5T6Z - chains A and B of the 4 polymer chains in the assembly; structure by X-ray diffraction, 2.00 A resolution.

== Chain A ==
Protein: HLA class I histocompatibility antigen, B-57 alpha chain
From: Homo sapiens
UniProtKB: P18465 (1B57_HUMAN); residues 1-276 here correspond to UniProt positions 25-300 (UniProt number = residue number + 24)
Chain sequence (276 residues; each row starts with the number of its first residue):
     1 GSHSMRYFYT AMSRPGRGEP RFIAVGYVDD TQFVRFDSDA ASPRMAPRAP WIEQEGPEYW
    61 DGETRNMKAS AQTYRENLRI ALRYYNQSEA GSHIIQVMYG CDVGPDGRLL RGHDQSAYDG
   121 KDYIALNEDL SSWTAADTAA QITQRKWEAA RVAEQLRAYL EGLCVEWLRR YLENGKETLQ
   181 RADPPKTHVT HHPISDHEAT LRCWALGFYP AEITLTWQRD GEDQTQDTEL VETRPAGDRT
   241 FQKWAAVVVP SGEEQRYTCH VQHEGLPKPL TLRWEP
Not modelled in the structure: 276
Disulfides: Cys101-Cys164, Cys203-Cys259
From the paper describing this entry:
  - conformationally variable residues: Trp167

== Chain B ==
Protein: Beta-2-microglobulin
From: Homo sapiens
UniProtKB: P61769 (B2MG_HUMAN); residues 1-99 here correspond to UniProt positions 21-119 (UniProt number = residue number + 20)
Chain sequence (99 residues; numbered 1 to 99; the number before each row is that of its first residue):
     1 IQRTPKIQVY SRHPAENGKS NFLNCYVSGF HPSDIEVDLL KNGERIEKVE HSDLSFSKDW
    61 SFYLLYYTEF TPTEKDEYAC RVNHVTLSQP KIVKWDRDM
Disulfides: Cys25-Cys80
Swiss-Prot annotation at these positions:
  - modified residue: Gln2 (Pyrrolidone carboxylic acid)
  - glycosylation: Ile1 (N-linked (Glc) (glycation) isoleucine), Lys19 (N-linked (Glc) (glycation) lysine), Lys41 (N-linked (Glc) (glycation) lysine), Lys48 (N-linked (Glc) (glycation) lysine), Lys58 (N-linked (Glc) (glycation) lysine), Lys91 (N-linked (Glc) (glycation) lysine), Lys94 (N-linked (Glc) (glycation) lysine)

== Interface between chain A and chain B ==
Pairs across the interface - 63 pairs, chain A then chain B:
  Arg6(A) - Lys58(B)
  Phe8(A) - Ser55(B)
  Phe8(A) - Phe56(B)  hydrophobic
  Tyr9(A) - Phe56(B)
  Thr10(A) - Phe56(B)
  Thr10(A) - Phe62(B)
  Met12(A) - Ser33(B)
  Arg17(A) - Asp34(B)  salt bridge
  Ile23(A) - Leu54(B)  hydrophobic
  Val25(A) - Asp53(B)
  Val25(A) - Leu54(B)
  Val25(A) - Ser55(B)
  Tyr27(A) - Ser55(B)
  Tyr27(A) - Tyr63(B)  hydrogen bond
  Gln32(A) - Asp53(B)  hydrogen bond
  Arg35(A) - Asp53(B)  salt bridge
  Arg48(A) - Asp53(B)  salt bridge
  Ile94(A) - Pro32(B)  hydrophobic
  Ile94(A) - Ser33(B)
  Gln96(A) - His31(B)  hydrogen bond
  Gln96(A) - Phe56(B)
  Gln96(A) - Trp60(B)  hydrogen bond (side chain-backbone)
  Gln96(A) - Phe62(B)
  Val97(A) - Phe56(B)
  Met98(A) - Phe56(B)  hydrophobic
  Met98(A) - Lys58(B)
  Met98(A) - Trp60(B)  hydrophobic
  Gln115(A) - Trp60(B)
  Ser116(A) - Trp60(B)
  Ala117(A) - Trp60(B)  hydrophobic
  Asp119(A) - Ile1(B)
  Asp119(A) - His31(B)
  Gly120(A) - Ile1(B)
  Gly120(A) - Arg3(B)  hydrogen bond (backbone-side chain)
  Gly120(A) - His31(B)  hydrogen bond (backbone-side chain)
  Gly120(A) - Trp60(B)
  Lys121(A) - Ile1(B)
  Asp122(A) - Trp60(B)  hydrogen bond
  His192(A) - Asp98(B)  salt bridge
  Arg202(A) - Asp98(B)  hydrogen bond (side chain-backbone)
  Arg202(A) - Met99(B)  hydrogen bond
  Trp204(A) - Asp98(B)
  Trp204(A) - Met99(B)
  Val231(A) - Gln8(B)
  Glu232(A) - Lys6(B)  salt bridge
  Glu232(A) - Gln8(B)  hydrogen bond (backbone-side chain)
  Glu232(A) - Tyr26(B)  hydrogen bond
  Glu232(A) - Ser28(B)  hydrogen bond
  Arg234(A) - Gln8(B)  hydrogen bond
  Arg234(A) - Tyr10(B)
  Arg234(A) - Met99(B)  hydrogen bond (side chain-backbone)
  Pro235(A) - Tyr10(B)  hydrogen bond (backbone-side chain)
  Pro235(A) - Asn24(B)
  Pro235(A) - Tyr26(B)
  Ala236(A) - Arg12(B)  hydrogen bond (backbone-side chain)
  Ala236(A) - Asn24(B)  hydrogen bond (backbone-side chain)
  Gly237(A) - Arg12(B)  hydrogen bond (backbone-side chain)
  Gly237(A) - Leu65(B)
  Asp238(A) - Arg12(B)
  Gln242(A) - Tyr10(B)
  Gln242(A) - Ser11(B)  hydrogen bond (side chain-backbone)
  Gln242(A) - Arg12(B)  hydrogen bond (side chain-backbone)
  Trp244(A) - Met99(B)  hydrogen bond (side chain-backbone)
Interface residues without a listed pair, chain A (37 interface residues in all): Leu206, Thr233
Interface residues without a listed pair, chain B (31 interface residues in all): His13, Pro14, His51, Ser52, Ser57, Asp59

== Overview ==
The interface between chain A and chain B involves 37 residues on one side and 31 on the other, with 21
hydrogen bonds and 5 salt bridges. Polar pairs include Arg17(A)-Asp34(B), Arg35(A)-Asp53(B) and
Arg48(A)-Asp53(B). From the paper: conformational variability at Trp167(A).
Chain A is HLA class I histocompatibility antigen, B-57 alpha chain and chain B is Beta-2-microglobulin, both
from Homo sapiens; the structure, KIR3DL1 in complex with HLA-B*57:01-TW10, was determined by X-ray
diffraction (same publication as 5T6W, 5T6X, 5T6Y and 5T70).
